PDB entry 4HOW | X-ray diffraction, 1.70 A resolution | chain A

[Chain A]
Protein: Sucrose isomerase
Source organism: Erwinia rhapontici
Notes: EC 5.4.99.11
UniProt: D9MPF2 (D9MPF2_ERWRD); numbering as in UniProt (aligned over 1-600)
Chain sequence (600 residues; each row starts with the number of its first residue):
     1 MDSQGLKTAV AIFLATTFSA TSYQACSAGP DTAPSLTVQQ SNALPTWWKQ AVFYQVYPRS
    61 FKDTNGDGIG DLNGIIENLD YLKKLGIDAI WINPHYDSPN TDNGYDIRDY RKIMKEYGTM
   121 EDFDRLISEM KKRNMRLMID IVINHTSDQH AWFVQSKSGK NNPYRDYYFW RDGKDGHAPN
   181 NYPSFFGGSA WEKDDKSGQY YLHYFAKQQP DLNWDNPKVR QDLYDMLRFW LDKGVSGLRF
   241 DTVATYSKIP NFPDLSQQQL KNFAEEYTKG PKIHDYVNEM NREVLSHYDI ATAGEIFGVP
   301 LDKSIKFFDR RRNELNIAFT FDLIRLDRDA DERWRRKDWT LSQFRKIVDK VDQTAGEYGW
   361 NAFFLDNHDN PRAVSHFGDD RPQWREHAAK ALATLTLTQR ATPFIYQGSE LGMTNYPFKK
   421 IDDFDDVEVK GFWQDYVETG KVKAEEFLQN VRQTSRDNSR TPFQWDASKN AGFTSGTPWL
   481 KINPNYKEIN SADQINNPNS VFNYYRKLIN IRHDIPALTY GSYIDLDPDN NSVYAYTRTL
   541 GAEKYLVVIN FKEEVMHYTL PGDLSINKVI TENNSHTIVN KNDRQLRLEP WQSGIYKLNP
Disordered / not traced: 1-41
Bound ions: Ca2+: Asp63, Asn65, Asp67, Ile69, Asp71
From the paper describing this entry:
  - Ca2+ coordination: Asp63, Asn65, Asp67, Ile69, Asp71
  - catalytic residues: Asp241, Glu295 (citing earlier work)
  - contacts within the chain: Asp102-Arg456 (salt bridge), Arg239-Asp241 (salt bridge), Asp369-Arg456 (salt bridge)
  - specificity-determining residues: Phe297, Phe321, Arg325, Arg328
  - mutagenesis - R325D: increased catalytic activity on production of glucose and fructose
  - mutagenesis - F297A, F321A: abolished catalytic activity on isomerization function

[Overview]
The Ca2+ site is built by Asp63, Asn65, Asp67, Ile69 and Asp71. The paper reports catalytic residues Asp241
and Glu295; F297A and F321A abolish catalytic activity on isomerization function.
Chain A is Sucrose isomerase (Erwinia rhapontici); the structure, The crystal structure of isomaltulose
synthase from Erwinia rhapontici NX5, was determined by X-ray diffraction together with 4HOZ and 4HPH from the
same study.
